8URC - chains A and B of the 3 polymer chains in the assembly; structure by electron microscopy, 2.50 A resolution.

Chain A (and B):
Name: Flavin monooxygenase
From: Neobacillus niacini
Notes: chain B of this document is another copy of the same molecule, construct and numbering; everything in this record applies to it too
Chain sequence (450 residues; numbered -20 to 429; the number before each row is that of its first residue; numbers below 1 keep their minus sign (Mse-20 is residue -20)):
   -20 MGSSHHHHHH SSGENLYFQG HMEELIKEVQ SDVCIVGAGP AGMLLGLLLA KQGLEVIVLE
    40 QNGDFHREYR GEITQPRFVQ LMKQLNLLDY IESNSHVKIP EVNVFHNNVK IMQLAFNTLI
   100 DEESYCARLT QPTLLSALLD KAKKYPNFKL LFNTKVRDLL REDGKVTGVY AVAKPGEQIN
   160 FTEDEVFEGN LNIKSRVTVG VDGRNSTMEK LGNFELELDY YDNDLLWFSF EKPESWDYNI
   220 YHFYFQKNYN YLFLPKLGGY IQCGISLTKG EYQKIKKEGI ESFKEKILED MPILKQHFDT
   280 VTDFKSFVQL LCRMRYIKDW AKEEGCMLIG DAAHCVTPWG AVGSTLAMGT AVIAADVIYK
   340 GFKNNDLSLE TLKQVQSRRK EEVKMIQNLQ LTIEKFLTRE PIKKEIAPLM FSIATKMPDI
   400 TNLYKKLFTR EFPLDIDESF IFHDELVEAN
Unresolved in the structure: -20 to 5, 154-166, 423-429
Modified / non-standard residues: Mse-20, Mse1, Mse22, Mse61, Mse91, Mse187, Mse270, Mse293, Mse306, Mse327, Mse364, Mse389, Mse396 (selenomethionine)
Ligand contacts:
  - DR9 (1-cis-9-octadecanoyl-2-cis-9-hexadecanoyl phosphatidyl glycerol): Val81, Val83, Mse91, Tyr220, Phe222, Phe224, Trp318, Gly319, Thr371, Ile372, Lys374, Phe375, Leu376, Thr377, Lys382, Ile385, Ala386, Mse389, Phe390, Ala393, Mse396, Asp398, Ile399, Leu402, Tyr403, Leu406, Phe407
  - FAD (flavin-adenine dinucleotide): Val15, Gly16, Ala17, Gly18, Pro19, Ala20, Gly21, Leu38, Glu39, Gln40, Asn41, Tyr48, Arg49, Gly50, Glu51, Ile52, Gln110, Thr133, Lys134, Val135, Val180, Asp181, Gly182, Arg183, Asn184, Thr186, Leu289, Gly309, Asp310, Ala311, Ala320, Val321, Gly322, Ser323, Ala326

Chain A / chain B interface:
Contacting residue pairs (14):
  Ile381(A) - Lys395(B)
  Leu388(A) - Leu388(B)  hydrophobic
  Leu388(A) - Ser391(B)
  Leu388(A) - Ile392(B)  hydrophobic
  Mse389(A) - Ile392(B)
  Ser391(A) - Leu388(B)
  Ile392(A) - Leu388(B)  hydrophobic
  Ile392(A) - Mse389(B)  hydrophobic
  Ile392(A) - Ile392(B)  hydrophobic
  Lys395(A) - Ile381(B)
  Lys395(A) - Glu384(B)
  Lys395(A) - Ile385(B)
  Mse396(A) - Ile385(B)  hydrophobic
  Pro397(A) - Ile381(B)  hydrophobic
Other interface residues (no listed pair), chain A (10 interface residues in all): Glu384, Ile385
Other interface residues (no listed pair), chain B (9 interface residues in all): Mse396

Summary:
The interface between chain A and chain B involves 10 residues on one side and 9 on the other. Bound to chain
A: flavin-adenine dinucleotide and compound DR9.
Both chains are Flavin monooxygenase (Neobacillus niacini). Entry 8URC (Bacillus niacini flavin monooxygenase)
was determined by electron microscopy (same publication as 8UIU and 8URD).
